Entry 1P71 (X-ray diffraction, 1.90 A resolution); this record covers chains A and B of the 4 polymer chains in the assembly.

Chain A (and B):
Name: DNA-binding protein HU
Source organism: Anabaena sp
Notes: chain B of this document is another copy of the same molecule, construct and numbering; everything in this record applies to it too
UniProt: P05514 (DBH_ANASP); residue numbers follow UniProt; this construct covers 1-94
Amino-acid sequence (94 residues; row label = number of the first residue in the row):
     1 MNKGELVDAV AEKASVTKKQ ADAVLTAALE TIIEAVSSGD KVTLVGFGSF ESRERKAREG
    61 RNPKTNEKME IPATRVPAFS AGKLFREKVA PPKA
What the authors report for this chain:
  - binding site for the 21-nt DNA strand: Arg61
  - contacts within the chain: Lys3-Thr26 (hydrogen bond)

Interface between chain A and chain B:
Residue-residue contacts (82):
  Met1(A) - Thr31(B)
  Met1(A) - Asp40(B)  hydrogen bond (backbone-side chain)
  Met1(A) - Lys41(B)  hydrogen bond (backbone-backbone)
  Met1(A) - Val42(B)
  Met1(A) - Thr43(B)  hydrogen bond (backbone-backbone)
  Asn2(A) - Thr43(B)
  Lys3(A) - Thr43(B)  hydrogen bond (backbone-backbone)
  Lys3(A) - Leu44(B)
  Leu6(A) - Ala28(B)
  Leu6(A) - Thr31(B)
  Leu6(A) - Leu44(B)  hydrophobic
  Ala9(A) - Thr31(B)
  Val10(A) - Val24(B)
  Val10(A) - Ala27(B)  hydrophobic
  Val10(A) - Ala28(B)  hydrophobic
  Lys13(A) - Ala27(B)
  Lys13(A) - Thr31(B)  hydrogen bond
  Ala14(A) - Ala23(B)
  Ala14(A) - Val24(B)
  Val16(A) - Gln20(B)
  Val16(A) - Val24(B)  hydrophobic
  Ala21(A) - Val24(B)
  Val24(A) - Val10(B)
  Val24(A) - Ala14(B)  hydrophobic
  Val24(A) - Val16(B)  hydrophobic
  Val24(A) - Ala21(B)  hydrophobic
  Val24(A) - Val24(B)  hydrophobic
  Ala27(A) - Val10(B)
  Ala27(A) - Lys13(B)
  Ala28(A) - Leu6(B)
  Ala28(A) - Val10(B)  hydrophobic
  Leu29(A) - Phe47(B)
  Thr31(A) - Met1(B)
  Thr31(A) - Leu6(B)
  Thr31(A) - Lys13(B)  hydrogen bond
  Ile32(A) - Phe47(B)  hydrophobic
  Ile33(A) - Gly46(B)
  Ile33(A) - Phe47(B)  hydrophobic
  Ile33(A) - Phe85(B)  hydrophobic
  Ile33(A) - Lys88(B)
  Glu34(A) - Lys88(B)  salt bridge
  Val36(A) - Phe85(B)  hydrophobic
  Val36(A) - Val89(B)  hydrophobic
  Ser37(A) - Lys88(B)
  Ser37(A) - Val89(B)
  Asp40(A) - Met1(B)  hydrogen bond (side chain-backbone)
  Lys41(A) - Met1(B)  hydrogen bond (backbone-backbone)
  Val42(A) - Met1(B)
  Thr43(A) - Met1(B)  hydrogen bond (backbone-backbone)
  Thr43(A) - Asn2(B)
  Thr43(A) - Lys3(B)  hydrogen bond (backbone-backbone)
  Leu44(A) - Lys3(B)
  Leu44(A) - Leu6(B)  hydrophobic
  Phe47(A) - Leu29(B)  hydrophobic
  Phe47(A) - Ile32(B)  hydrophobic
  Phe47(A) - Ile33(B)  hydrophobic
  Phe47(A) - Phe50(B)  hydrophobic
  Phe50(A) - Phe47(B)  hydrophobic
  Phe50(A) - Phe50(B)  hydrophobic
  Phe50(A) - Phe79(B)  hydrophobic
  Ser52(A) - Val89(B)
  Thr74(A) - Ala90(B)
  Arg75(A) - Val89(B)
  Arg75(A) - Ala90(B)
  Val76(A) - Val89(B)
  Pro77(A) - Ala81(B)  hydrophobic
  Pro77(A) - Phe85(B)  hydrophobic
  Phe79(A) - Phe79(B)  hydrophobic
  Ala81(A) - Pro77(B)  hydrophobic
  Phe85(A) - Ile33(B)  hydrophobic
  Phe85(A) - Val36(B)  hydrophobic
  Phe85(A) - Pro77(B)  hydrophobic
  Lys88(A) - Ile33(B)
  Lys88(A) - Glu34(B)
  Lys88(A) - Ser37(B)  hydrogen bond (backbone-side chain)
  Val89(A) - Val36(B)  hydrophobic
  Val89(A) - Ser37(B)  hydrogen bond (backbone-side chain)
  Val89(A) - Ser52(B)
  Val89(A) - Arg75(B)
  Val89(A) - Val76(B)
  Ala90(A) - Thr74(B)
  Ala90(A) - Arg75(B)
Also at the interface, not in a pair above, chain A (43 interface residues in all): Ala23, Leu25, Ala35, Leu84, Arg86
Also at the interface, not in a pair above, chain B (44 interface residues in all): Ala9, Leu25, Ala35, Arg86

Summary:
43 residues of chain A face 44 of chain B across their interface; the contacts include 12 hydrogen bonds and 1
salt bridge. Polar pairs include Glu34(A)-Lys88(B), Met1(A)-Asp40(B) and Lys13(A)-Thr31(B). The paper reports
a binding site for the 21-nt DNA strand at Arg61(A); contacts within the chain involving Lys3(A) and Thr26(A).
Chain A and chain B are both DNA-binding protein HU (Anabaena sp); the structure, Anabaena HU-DNA corcrystal
structure (TR3), was determined by X-ray diffraction together with 1P51 and 1P78 from the same study.
